PDB entry 8X3Z | X-ray diffraction, 2.75 A resolution | chains A and B

== Chain A (and B) ==
Molecule: CsmA
Organism: Chryseomicrobium sp
Notes: chain B of this document is another copy of the same molecule, construct and numbering; everything in this record applies to it too
Sequence (552 residues; each row starts with the number of its first residue):
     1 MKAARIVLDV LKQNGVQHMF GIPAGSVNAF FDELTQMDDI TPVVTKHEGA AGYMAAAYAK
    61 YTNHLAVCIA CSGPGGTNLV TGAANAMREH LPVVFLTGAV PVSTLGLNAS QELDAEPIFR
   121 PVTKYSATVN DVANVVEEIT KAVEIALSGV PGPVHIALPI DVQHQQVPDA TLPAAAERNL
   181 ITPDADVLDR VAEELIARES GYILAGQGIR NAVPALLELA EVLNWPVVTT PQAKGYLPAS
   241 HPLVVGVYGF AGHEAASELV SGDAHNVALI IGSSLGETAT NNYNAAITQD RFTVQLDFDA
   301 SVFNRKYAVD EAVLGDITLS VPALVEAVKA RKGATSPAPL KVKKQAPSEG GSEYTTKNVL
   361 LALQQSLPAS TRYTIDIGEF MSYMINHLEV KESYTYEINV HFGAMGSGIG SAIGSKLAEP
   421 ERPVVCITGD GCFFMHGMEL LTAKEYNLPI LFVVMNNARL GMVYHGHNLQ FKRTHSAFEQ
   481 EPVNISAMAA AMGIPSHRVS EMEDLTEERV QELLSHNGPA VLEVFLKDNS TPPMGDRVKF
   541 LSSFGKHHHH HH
Not modelled in the structure: 333-341, 463-475, 532-552 (chain B: 333-341, 463-475, 534-552)
Small-molecule neighbours:
  - ADP (adenosine-5'-diphosphate): R88, H90, G206, Q207, G208, T230, Q232, A233, G272, S273, S274, L275, T278, A279, D297, F298, D299, V302, G315, D316, I317, H401
  - thiamine diphosphate (TPP): I22, P23, A24, E48, C71, P74, G75, N78, Q111

== How chain A and chain B interact ==
Contacting residue pairs (103):
  I22(A) with M435(B), hydrophobic
  P23(A) with L460(B), hydrophobic; F478(B), hydrophobic
  N28(A) with F478(B)
  V44(A) with A477(B)
  K46(A) with F434(B); M435(B); Q480(B)
  H47(A) with H47(B); M435(B); H436(B)
  E48(A) with M435(B)
  G73(A) with F402(B)
  P74(A) with F402(B); G403(B); A404(B), hydrophobic
  T77(A) with V80(B); T81(B), hydrogen bond
  N78(A) with T81(B), hydrogen bond
  T81(A) with T77(B), hydrogen bond; N78(B), hydrogen bond
  R88(A) with N108(B)
  G106(A) with R305(B)
  L107(A) with G276(B); Y283(B), hydrogen bond (backbone-side chain); R305(B)
  N108(A) with R88(B); S274(B), hydrogen bond; G276(B); E277(B), hydrogen bond (backbone-backbone); Y283(B); R305(B)
  A109(A) with E277(B); Y283(B), hydrogen bond (backbone-side chain)
  S110(A) with E277(B), hydrogen bond (backbone-side chain); V400(B); H401(B)
  Q111(A) with H401(B), hydrogen bond (backbone-backbone); F402(B); G403(B)
  P117(A) with P121(B), hydrophobic
  I118(A) with I118(B), hydrophobic; P121(B), hydrophobic; V122(B), hydrophobic
  P121(A) with P117(B)
  V122(A) with I118(B), hydrophobic
  S274(A) with N108(B), hydrogen bond
  G276(A) with L107(B); N108(B)
  E277(A) with N108(B), hydrogen bond (backbone-backbone); A109(B); S110(B), hydrogen bond (side chain-backbone)
  T278(A) with S110(B)
  Y283(A) with L107(B), hydrogen bond (side chain-backbone); N108(B); A109(B), hydrogen bond (side chain-backbone)
  R305(A) with G106(B), hydrogen bond (side chain-backbone); L107(B); N108(B), hydrogen bond
  K306(A) with L107(B)
  H401(A) with S110(B); Q111(B), hydrogen bond (backbone-backbone)
  F402(A) with G73(B); P74(B); T77(B); Q111(B)
  G403(A) with P74(B); Q111(B)
  A404(A) with P74(B), hydrophobic
  F434(A) with K46(B); M438(B); L441(B), hydrophobic
  M435(A) with I22(B), hydrophobic; K46(B); H47(B); E48(B)
  H436(A) with H47(B)
  M438(A) with F434(B); M488(B), hydrophobic
  L441(A) with F434(B), hydrophobic; V483(B), hydrophobic
  K444(A) with E481(B), salt bridge
  E445(A) with E479(B); Q480(B); E481(B), hydrogen bond (side chain-backbone)
  L460(A) with P23(B), hydrophobic; V44(B), hydrophobic
  A477(A) with V44(B)
  F478(A) with P23(B), hydrophobic; N28(B)
  Q480(A) with K46(B); E445(B)
  E481(A) with K444(B), salt bridge; E445(B), hydrogen bond (backbone-side chain)
  V483(A) with L441(B), hydrophobic
  A487(A) with A491(B)
  M488(A) with M438(B), hydrophobic; M488(B), hydrophobic; A491(B); M492(B), hydrophobic
  A491(A) with A487(B); M488(B)
  M492(A) with M488(B), hydrophobic
Interface residues without a listed pair, chain A (63 interface residues in all): F31, P42, Y53, V80, A84, T104, E112, L113, L275, V400, E479, N484
Interface residues without a listed pair, chain B (62 interface residues in all): F31, P42, A84, T104, L113, L275, T278, K306, F433, N484

== Overview ==
The interface between chain A and chain B involves 63 residues on one side and 62 on the other, with 20
hydrogen bonds and 2 salt bridges. Polar pairs include K444(A)-E481(B), T77(A)-T81(B) and N78(A)-T81(B). Chain
A binds ADP and thiamine diphosphate.
Chain A and chain B are both CsmA (Chryseomicrobium sp); the structure, ThDP-dependent HKA synthase, was
determined by X-ray diffraction, deposited together with 8XOD, 8X3X and 8X3Y.
